Entry 8CZ8 (X-ray diffraction, 2.60 A resolution); this record covers chains E and D of the 3 polymer chains in the assembly.

[Chain E]
Protein: Mesothelin, cleaved form
Source organism: Homo sapiens
UniProtKB: Q13421 (MSLN_HUMAN); residues 434-590 here = UniProt positions 434-590
Amino-acid sequence (159 residues; row label = number of the first residue in the row):
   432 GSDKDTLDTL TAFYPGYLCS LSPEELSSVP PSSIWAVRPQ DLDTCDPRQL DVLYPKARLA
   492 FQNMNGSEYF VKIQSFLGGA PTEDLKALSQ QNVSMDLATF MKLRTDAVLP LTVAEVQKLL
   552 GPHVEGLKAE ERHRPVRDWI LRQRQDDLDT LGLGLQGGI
Disordered / not traced: 432-441, 590
Differences from the reference sequence: expression tag (432-433)
Disulfide bonds: Cys-450/Cys-476
Swiss-Prot annotation at these positions:
  - glycosylation (N-linked (GlcNAc...) asparagine): Asn-496, Asn-523

[Chain D]
Protein: scFv of A12 anti-mesothelin antibody
Source organism: Homo sapiens
Notes: antibody fragment or engineered binder
Amino-acid sequence (242 residues; row label = number of the first residue in the row):
     1 DIQMTQSPSS LSASVGDRVT ITCRSSQGIG SWLAWYQQKP EKAPQSLIYA ASSLQSGVPS
    61 RFSGSGSGTD FTLTISNLQP EDFATYYCQQ YNSYPLTFGG GTKVEIKGGG SGGGSGGGSG
   121 GGSEVQLLES GGGLVQPGGS LRLSCAASGL TFRSYAMTWV RQAPGKGLEW VSGISVSGGI
   181 TYYADSVKGR FTISRDNSKN TLYLQMNSLR AEDTAVYYCA KRGAAVGSFD YWGQGTLVTV
   241 SS
Disordered / not traced: 107-122, 242
Disulfide bonds: Cys-23/Cys-88, Cys-145/Cys-219

[Chain E / chain D interface]
Pairs across the interface - 26 pairs, chain E then chain D:
  Gln-548(E) with Val-226(D)
  Gly-552(E) with Trp-32(D)
  Pro-553(E) with Ser-31(D); Trp-32(D); Ala-50(D); Tyr-91(D)
  His-554(E) with Ala-50(D)
  Glu-556(E) with Tyr-49(D); Gln-55(D); Gly-223(D); Gly-227(D); Ser-228(D), hydrogen bond
  Gly-557(E) with Tyr-49(D)
  Asp-580(E) with Val-176(D)
  Thr-581(E) with Ala-225(D)
  Leu-582(E) with Ala-224(D); Ala-225(D), hydrogen bond (backbone-backbone)
  Gly-583(E) with Ser-154(D); Tyr-155(D); Val-176(D); Gly-223(D); Ala-224(D)
  Leu-584(E) with Tyr-155(D); Gly-223(D); Ala-224(D), hydrophobic
  Gly-585(E) with Ser-154(D)
Interface residues without a listed pair, chain E (15 interface residues in all): Ser-525, Val-555, Lys-559
Interface residues without a listed pair, chain D (18 interface residues in all): Ser-53, Arg-222, Asp-230

[In short]
15 residues of chain E and 18 residues of chain D are in contact, with 2 hydrogen bonds. Polar pairs include
Glu-556(E)/Ser-228(D) and Leu-582(E)/Ala-225(D).
Here chain E is Mesothelin, cleaved form and chain D is scFv of A12 anti-mesothelin antibody, both from Homo
sapiens. Entry 8CZ8 (Novel Anti-Mesothelin Antibodies Enable Crystallography of the Intact Mesothelin Ectodo-
main and Engineering of Potent, T ...) was determined by X-ray diffraction together with 8CXC and 8CYH from
the same study.
